PDB entry 1R8W | X-ray diffraction, 2.50 A resolution | chains A and B

== Chain A (and B) ==
Protein: glycerol dehydratase
Source organism: Clostridium butyricum
Notes: chain B of this document is another copy of the same molecule, construct and numbering; everything in this record applies to it too
UniProt: Q8GEZ8 (Q8GEZ8_CLOBU); numbering as in UniProt (aligned over 1-787)
Chain sequence (787 residues; row label = number of the first residue in the row):
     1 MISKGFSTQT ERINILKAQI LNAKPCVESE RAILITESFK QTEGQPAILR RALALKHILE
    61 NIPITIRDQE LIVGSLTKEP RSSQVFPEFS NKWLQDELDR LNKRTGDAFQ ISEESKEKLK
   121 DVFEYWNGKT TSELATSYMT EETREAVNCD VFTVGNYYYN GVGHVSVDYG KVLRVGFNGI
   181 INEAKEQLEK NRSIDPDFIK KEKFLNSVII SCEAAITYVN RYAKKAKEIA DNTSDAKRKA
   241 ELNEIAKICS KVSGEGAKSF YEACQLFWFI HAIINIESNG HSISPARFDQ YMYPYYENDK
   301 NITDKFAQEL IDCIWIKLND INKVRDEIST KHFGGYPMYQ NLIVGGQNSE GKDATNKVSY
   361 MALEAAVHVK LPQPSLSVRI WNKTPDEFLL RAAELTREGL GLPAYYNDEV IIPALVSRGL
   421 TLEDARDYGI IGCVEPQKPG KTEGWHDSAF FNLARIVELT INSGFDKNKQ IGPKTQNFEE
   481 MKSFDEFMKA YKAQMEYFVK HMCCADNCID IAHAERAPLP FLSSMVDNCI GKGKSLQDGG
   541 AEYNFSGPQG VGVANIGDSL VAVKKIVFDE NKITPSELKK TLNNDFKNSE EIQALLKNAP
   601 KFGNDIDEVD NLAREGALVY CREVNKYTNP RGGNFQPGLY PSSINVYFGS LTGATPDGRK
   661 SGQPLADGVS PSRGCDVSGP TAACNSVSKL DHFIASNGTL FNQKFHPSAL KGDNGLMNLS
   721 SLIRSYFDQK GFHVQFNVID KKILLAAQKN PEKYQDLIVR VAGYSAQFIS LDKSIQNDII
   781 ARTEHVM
Disordered / not traced: 1

== Interface between chain A and chain B ==
Contacting residue pairs (51; chain A residue first):
  Glu43(A) - Asn127(B)
  Glu43(A) - Gly128(B)
  Glu43(A) - Lys129(B)
  Glu43(A) - Arg516(B)  hydrogen bond (backbone-side chain)
  Gly44(A) - Gly128(B)  hydrogen bond (backbone-backbone)
  Gly44(A) - Glu133(B)
  Gly44(A) - Leu134(B)
  Gly44(A) - Ser137(B)  hydrogen bond (backbone-side chain)
  Gln45(A) - Leu134(B)
  Gln45(A) - Ser137(B)
  Pro46(A) - Leu134(B)
  Pro46(A) - Ser137(B)
  Pro46(A) - Tyr138(B)
  Asn127(A) - Glu43(B)
  Gly128(A) - Glu43(B)
  Gly128(A) - Gly44(B)  hydrogen bond (backbone-backbone)
  Lys129(A) - Glu43(B)
  Glu133(A) - Gly44(B)
  Leu134(A) - Gly44(B)
  Leu134(A) - Pro46(B)
  Ser137(A) - Gly44(B)  hydrogen bond (side chain-backbone)
  Ser137(A) - Gln45(B)
  Ser137(A) - Pro46(B)
  Ser137(A) - Lys203(B)  hydrogen bond (backbone-side chain)
  Tyr138(A) - Pro46(B)  hydrophobic
  Tyr138(A) - Ile199(B)  hydrophobic
  Tyr138(A) - Lys203(B)  hydrogen bond (backbone-side chain)
  Met139(A) - Lys203(B)  hydrogen bond (backbone-side chain)
  Thr140(A) - Glu202(B)
  Ile194(A) - Lys626(B)
  Ile194(A) - Tyr627(B)  hydrophobic
  Pro196(A) - Asn507(B)
  Pro196(A) - Thr628(B)
  Pro196(A) - Asn629(B)
  Pro196(A) - Pro630(B)
  Ile199(A) - Tyr138(B)  hydrophobic
  Ile199(A) - Asn507(B)
  Lys200(A) - Ile511(B)
  Glu202(A) - Thr140(B)
  Lys203(A) - Ser137(B)  hydrogen bond (side chain-backbone)
  Lys203(A) - Tyr138(B)  hydrogen bond (side chain-backbone)
  Lys203(A) - Met139(B)  hydrogen bond (side chain-backbone)
  Asn507(A) - Pro196(B)
  Asn507(A) - Ile199(B)
  Cys508(A) - Ile199(B)  hydrophobic
  Ile511(A) - Ile199(B)  hydrophobic
  Arg516(A) - Glu43(B)  hydrogen bond (side chain-backbone)
  Arg516(A) - Gly44(B)
  Tyr627(A) - Ile194(B)  hydrophobic
  Thr628(A) - Pro196(B)
  Asn629(A) - Pro196(B)
Also at the interface, not in a pair above, chain A (31 interface residues in all): Lys500, Cys504, Glu515, Lys626, Pro630
Also at the interface, not in a pair above, chain B (31 interface residues in all): Lys200, Lys500, Cys504, Cys508, Glu515

== Summary ==
The chain A/chain B interface involves 31 residues from each chain, with 12 hydrogen bonds. Polar pairs
include Glu43(A)-Arg516(B), Gly44(A)-Ser137(B) and Ser137(A)-Lys203(B).
Chain A and chain B are both glycerol dehydratase (Clostridium butyricum); the structure, Native structure of
the B12-independent glycerol dehydratase from clostridium butyricum, was determined by X-ray diffraction
together with 1R9D from the same study.
